1K3N - chains A and B; structure by solution NMR.

Chain A:
Protein: Protein Kinase SPK1
Source organism: Saccharomyces cerevisiae
Notes: EC 2.7.1.-; fragment: N-terminal FHA domain (FHA1)
Reference sequence: P22216 (RAD53_YEAST); residues 14-164 here = UniProt positions 14-164
Chain sequence (151 residues; each row starts with the number of its first residue):
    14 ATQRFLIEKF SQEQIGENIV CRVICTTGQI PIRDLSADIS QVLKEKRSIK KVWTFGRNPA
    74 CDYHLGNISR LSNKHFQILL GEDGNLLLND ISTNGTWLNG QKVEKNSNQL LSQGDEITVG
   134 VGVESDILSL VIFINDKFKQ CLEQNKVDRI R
Curated features (UniProtKB/Swiss-Prot):
  - modified residue: Ser-24 (Phosphoserine)
  - mutagenesis: Arg-70 (R70A: Disrupts interaction with PTC2), Ser-85 (S85A: Disrupts interaction with PTC2)
What the authors report for this chain:
  - specificity-determining residues: Ser-82 (proposed by the authors, not directly observed)

Chain B:
Protein: DNA repair protein Rad9
Reference sequence: P14737 (RAD9_YEAST); residues 165-177 here correspond to UniProt positions 149-161 (UniProt number = residue number - 16)
Chain sequence (13 residues; row label = number of the first residue in the row):
   165 KKMTFQTPTD PLE
Construct notes: modified residue (171)
Modified positions: Thr-171 (phosphothreonine; TPO)

Interface between chain A and chain B:
Contacting residue pairs - 15 pairs, chain A then chain B:
  Arg-70(A) with Thr-171(B)
  Ser-82(A) with Gln-170(B); Thr-171(B); Pro-172(B)
  Arg-83(A) with Pro-172(B); Asp-174(B)
  Leu-84(A) with Thr-171(B)
  Ser-85(A) with Thr-171(B)
  Thr-106(A) with Thr-171(B); Thr-173(B)
  Asn-107(A) with Pro-172(B); Thr-173(B); Asp-174(B)
  Val-134(A) with Asp-174(B)
  Gly-135(A) with Asp-174(B)
Interface residues without a listed pair, chain A (10 interface residues in all): Asn-86
From the paper, about this interface:
  - interface residues, chain A: Arg-70(A), Ser-82(A), Arg-83(A), Ser-85(A), Asn-86(A), Thr-106(A), Asn-107(A)

Overview:
The interface between chain A and chain B involves 10 residues on one side and 5 on the other. Curated
annotation (UniProt) lists 2 mutagenesis sites on chain A. The paper reports interface residues Arg-70(A),
Ser-82(A) and Arg-83(A) among others; the specificity determinant Ser-82(A).
Chain A is Protein Kinase SPK1 (Saccharomyces cerevisiae) and chain B is DNA repair protein Rad9; the
structure, NMR Structure of the FHA1 Domain of Rad53 in Complex with a Rad9-derived Phosphothreonine (at T155)
..., was determined by solution NMR (same publication as 1J4P, 1J4Q and 1K3Q).
